8GVK - chains A and D of the 4 polymer chains in the assembly; structure by electron microscopy, 2.20 A resolution.

== Chain A (and D) ==
Protein: Streptavidin
Notes: chain D of this document is another copy of the same molecule, construct and numbering; everything in this record applies to it too
UniProtKB: P22629 (SAV_STRAV); residues -23 to 159 here correspond to UniProt positions 1-183 (UniProt number = residue number + 24)
Sequence (183 residues; each row starts with the number of its first residue; numbers below 1 keep their minus sign (Met-23 is residue -23)):
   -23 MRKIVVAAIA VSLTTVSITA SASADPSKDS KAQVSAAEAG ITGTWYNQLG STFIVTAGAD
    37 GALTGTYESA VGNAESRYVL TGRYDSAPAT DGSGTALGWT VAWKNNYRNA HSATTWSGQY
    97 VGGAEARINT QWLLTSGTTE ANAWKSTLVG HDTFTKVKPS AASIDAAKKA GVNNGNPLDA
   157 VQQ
Disordered / not traced: -23 to 15, 135-159
Swiss-Prot annotation at these positions:
  - motif: Arg59 to Asp61 (Cell attachment site)
  - binding site (biotin): Tyr43, Tyr54, Trp92, Trp108, Trp120

== Chain A / chain D interface ==
Contacting residue pairs - 16 pairs, chain A then chain D:
  Val47(A) - Trp120(D)  hydrophobic
  Trp108(A) - Trp120(D)
  Leu109(A) - Val125(D)  hydrophobic
  Leu110(A) - Trp120(D)  hydrophobic
  Trp120(A) - Val47(D)
  Trp120(A) - Trp108(D)
  Trp120(A) - Leu110(D)  hydrophobic
  Lys121(A) - Leu124(D)
  Thr123(A) - Leu124(D)
  Thr123(A) - Val125(D)  hydrogen bond (backbone-backbone)
  Leu124(A) - Lys121(D)
  Leu124(A) - Thr123(D)
  Leu124(A) - Leu124(D)  hydrophobic
  Val125(A) - Leu109(D)  hydrophobic
  Val125(A) - Thr123(D)  hydrogen bond (backbone-backbone)
  Val125(A) - Val125(D)  hydrophobic

== Overview ==
The chain A/chain D interface involves 9 residues from each chain, with 2 hydrogen bonds. The hydrogen-bonded
pair Thr123(A)-Val125(D) is a backbone contact. From UniProt: 5 biotin-binding residues on chain A.
Both chains are Streptavidin. Entry 8GVK (Cryo-EM structure of streptavidin) was determined by electron
microscopy together with 7YIM and 7XGY from the same study.
